7Q6U - chain A; structure by X-ray diffraction, 1.95 A resolution.

Chain A:
Protein: ATPase family AAA domain-containing protein 2
From: Homo sapiens
Notes: EC 3.6.1.3; fragment: bromodomain
UniProt: Q6PL18 (ATAD2_HUMAN); residues 981-1108 here = UniProt positions 981-1108
Amino-acid sequence (130 residues; row label = number of the first residue in the row):
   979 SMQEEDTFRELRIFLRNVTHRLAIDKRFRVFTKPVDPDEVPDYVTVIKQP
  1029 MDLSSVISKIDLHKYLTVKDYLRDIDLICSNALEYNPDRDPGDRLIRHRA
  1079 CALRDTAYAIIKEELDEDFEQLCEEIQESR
Sequence notes: expression tag (979-980)
Small-molecule neighbours: 963 ((1R,9S)-13-(3,5-dimethoxy-4-oxidanyl-phenyl)carbonyl-11,13-diazatricyclo[7.3.1.02,7]trideca-2,4,6-trien-10-one): Arg-1007, Val-1008, Phe-1009, Thr-1010, Lys-1011, Pro-1012, Val-1013, Asp-1014, Glu-1017, Val-1018, Tyr-1021, Tyr-1063, Asn-1064, Ile-1074

Summary:
Ligands of chain A: compound 963.
Chain A is ATPase family AAA domain-containing protein 2 (Homo sapiens); the structure, Crystal structure of
the bromodomain of ATAD2 with phenol HTS hit (cpd 6), was determined by X-ray diffraction, deposited together
with 7Q6T, 7Q6V and 7Q6W.
